PDB entry 7OUH | electron microscopy, 3.50 A resolution | chains E and F of the 10 polymer chains in the assembly

== Chain E ==
Protein: Integrase
Organism: Simian T-lymphotropic virus 1
UniProtKB: Q4QY51 (Q4QY51_9STL1); residues 1-297 here correspond to UniProt positions 600-896 (UniProt number = residue number + 599)
Amino-acid sequence (301 residues; row label = number of the first residue in the row; numbers below 1 keep their minus sign (Gly-3 is residue -3)):
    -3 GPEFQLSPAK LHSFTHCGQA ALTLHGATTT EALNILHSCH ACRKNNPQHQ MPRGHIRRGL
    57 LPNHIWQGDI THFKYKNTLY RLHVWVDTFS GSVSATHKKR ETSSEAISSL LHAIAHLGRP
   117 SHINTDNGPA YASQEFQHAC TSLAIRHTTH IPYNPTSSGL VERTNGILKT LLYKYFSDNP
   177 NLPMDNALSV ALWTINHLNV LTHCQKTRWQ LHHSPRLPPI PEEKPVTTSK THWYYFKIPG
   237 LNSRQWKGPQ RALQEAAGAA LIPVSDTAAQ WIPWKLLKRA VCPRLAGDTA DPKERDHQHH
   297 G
Not modelled in the structure: -3 to 2, 281-297
Differences from the reference sequence: expression tag (-3 to 0); engineered mutation Glu219 (Ala818 in Q4QY51)
Ion coordination: Zn2+: His8, His12, Cys35, Cys38; Mg2+ site 1: Asp65, Asp122 (together with Bictegravir); Mg2+ site 2: Asp65, Glu158 (together with Bictegravir)
Small-molecule neighbours: Bictegravir: Asp65, Ile66, Asp122, Asn123, Gly124, Pro125, Pro151, Thr152, Glu158
Reported in the primary citation:
  - Mg2+ coordination: Asp122
  - binding site for Bictegravir: Asn123, Gly124

== Chain F ==
Protein: PC4 and SFRS1-interacting protein, Serine/threonine-protein phosphatase 2A 56 kDa regulatory subunit gamma isoform
Organism: Homo sapiens
Amino-acid sequence (697 residues; row label = number of the first residue in the row; numbers below 1 keep their minus sign (Ser-316 is residue -316)):
  -316 SMTRDFKPGD LIFAKMKGYP HWPARVDEVP DGAVKPPTNK LPIFFFGTHE TAFLGPKDIF
  -256 PYSENKEKYG KPNKRKGFNE GLWEIDNNPK VKFSSQQAAT KQSNASSDVE VEEKETSVSK
  -196 EDTDHEEKAS NEDVTKAVDI TTPKAARRGR KRKAEKQVET EEAGVVTTAT ASVNLKVSPK
  -136 RGRPAATEVK IPKPRGRPKM VKQPCPSESD IITEEDKSKK KGQEEKQPKK QPKKDEEGQK
   -76 EEDKPRKEPD KKEGKKEVES KRKNLAKTGV TSTSDSEEEG DDQEGEKKRK GGRNFQTAHR
   -16 RNMLKGQHEK EAADRKRKQE EQMETEFMVV DAANSNGPFQ PVVLLHIRDV PPADQEKLFI
    44 QKLRQCCVLF DFVSDPLSDL KWKEVKRAAL SEMVEYITHN RNVITEPIYP EVVHMFAVNM
   104 FRTLPPSSNP TGAEFDPEED EPTLEAAWPH LQLVYEFFLR FLESPDFQPN IAKKYIDQKF
   164 VLQLLELFDS EDPRERDFLK TTLHRIYGKF LGLRAYIRKQ INNIFYRFIY ETEHHNGIAE
   224 LLEILGSIIN GFALPLKEEH KIFLLKVLLP LHKVKSLSVY HPQLAYCVVQ FLEKDSTLTE
   284 PVVMALLKYW PKTHSPKEVM FLNELEEILD VIEPSEFVKI MEPLFRQLAK CVSSPHFQVA
   344 ERALYYWNNE YIMSLISDNA AKILPIMFPS LYRNSKT
Not modelled in the structure: -316 to 26, 113-123, 334-380

== How chain E and chain F interact ==
Pairs across the interface (8; chain E residue first):
  Leu213(E) - Glu139(F)
  Leu213(E) - Arg143(F)
  Pro214(E) - Arg143(F)
  Pro215(E) - Glu78(F)
  Pro215(E) - Thr81(F)
  Pro217(E) - His82(F)
  Glu218(E) - Arg31(F)  salt bridge
  Glu218(E) - Glu78(F)
Other interface residues (no listed pair), chain E (6 interface residues in all): Lys220
Other interface residues (no listed pair), chain F (7 interface residues in all): Val77

== Summary ==
6 residues of chain E face 7 of chain F across their interface; the contacts include 1 salt bridge. The
salt-bridged pair is Glu218(E)-Arg31(F). Ligands of chain E: Bictegravir. His8(E), His12(E), Cys35(E) and
Cys38(E) form the Zn2+ site. From the paper: a binding site for Bictegravir at Asn123(E) and Gly124(E); Mg2+
coordination by Asp122(E).
Here chain E is Integrase (Simian T-lymphotropic virus 1) and chain F is PC4 and SFRS1-interacting protein,
Serine/threonine-protein phosphatase 2A 56 kDa regulatory subunit gamma isoform (Homo sapiens). Entry 7OUH
(Structure of the STLV intasome:B56 complex bound to the strand-transfer inhibitor bictegravir) was determined
by electron microscopy, deposited together with 7OUF and 7OUG.
